7UDX - chains A and B of the 5 polymer chains in the assembly; structure by X-ray diffraction, 2.99 A resolution.

[Chain A (and B)]
Name: De novo designed pentameric proton channel QLQL
Notes: chain B of this document is another copy of the same molecule, construct and numbering; everything in this record applies to it too
Amino-acid sequence (26 residues; row label = number of the first residue in the row):
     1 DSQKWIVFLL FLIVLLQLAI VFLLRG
Unresolved in the structure: 26

[Chain A / chain B interface]
Residue-residue contacts (26):
  Gln3(A) with Ser2(B); Gln3(B), hydrogen bond; Ile6(B)
  Ile6(A) with Ile6(B), hydrophobic
  Val7(A) with Trp5(B), hydrophobic; Ile6(B), hydrophobic; Leu9(B)
  Leu10(A) with Ile6(B), hydrophobic; Leu9(B), hydrophobic; Ile13(B), hydrophobic
  Phe11(A) with Trp5(B), hydrophobic; Leu9(B), hydrophobic
  Ile13(A) with Ile13(B), hydrophobic
  Val14(A) with Leu9(B); Ile13(B), hydrophobic; Leu16(B)
  Gln17(A) with Leu16(B); Gln17(B); Ile20(B)
  Leu18(A) with Leu16(B)
  Ile20(A) with Ile20(B), hydrophobic
  Val21(A) with Leu16(B); Ile20(B), hydrophobic; Leu23(B)
  Leu24(A) with Ile20(B), hydrophobic; Leu23(B), hydrophobic
Other interface residues (no listed pair), chain A (13 interface residues in all): Arg25
Other interface residues (no listed pair), chain B (14 interface residues in all): Leu10, Leu12, Ala19, Leu24

[In short]
13 residues of chain A face 14 of chain B across their interface, with 1 hydrogen bond. The hydrogen-bonded
pair is Gln3(A)-Gln3(B).
Chain A and chain B are both De novo designed pentameric proton channel QLQL; the structure, Designed
pentameric proton channel QLQL, was determined by X-ray diffraction together with 7UDV, 7UDW, 7UDY and 7UDZ
from the same study.
